7ZT4 - chains D and E of the 4 polymer chains in the assembly; structure by X-ray diffraction, 2.02 A resolution.

== Chain D ==
Protein: TCR alpha
Organism: Homo sapiens
Amino-acid sequence (205 residues; numbered 1 to 205; the number before each row is that of its first residue):
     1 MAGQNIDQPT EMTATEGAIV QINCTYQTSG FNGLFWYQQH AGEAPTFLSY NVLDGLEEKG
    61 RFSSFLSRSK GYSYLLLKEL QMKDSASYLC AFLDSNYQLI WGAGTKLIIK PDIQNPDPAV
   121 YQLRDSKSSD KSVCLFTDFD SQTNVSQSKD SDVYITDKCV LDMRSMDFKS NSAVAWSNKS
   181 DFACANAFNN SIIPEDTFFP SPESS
Not modelled in the structure: 1-2, 128-131, 190-205
Cystine bridges: Cys24-Cys90, Cys134-Cys184

== Chain E ==
Protein: TCR beta
Organism: Homo sapiens
Amino-acid sequence (262 residues; row label = number of the first residue in the row):
     1 NAGVTQTPKF QVLKTGQSMT LQCAQDMNHN YMYWYRQDPG MGLRLIYYSA SEGTTDKGEV
    61 PNGYNVSRST TEDFPLRLLS AAPSQTSVYF CASSNREYSP LHFGNGTRLT VTEDLNKVFP
   121 PEVAVFEPSE AEISHTQKAT LVCLATGFYP DHVELSWWVN GKEVHSGVCT DPQPLKEQPA
   181 LNDSRYALSS RLRVSATFWQ DPRNHFRCQV QFYGLSENDE WTQDRAKPVT QIVSAEAWGR
   241 ADAAAGAAEQ KLISEEDLNG AA
Not modelled in the structure: 243-262
Cystine bridges: Cys23-Cys91, Cys143-Cys208

== Chain D / chain E interface ==
Contacting residue pairs (80; chain D residue first):
  Phe35(D) with Tyr98(E)
  Tyr37(D) with Pro100(E); Leu101(E), hydrogen bond (side chain-backbone)
  Gln39(D) with Gln37(E); Phe90(E)
  Glu43(D) with Phe90(E)
  Ala44(D) with Phe90(E), hydrophobic; Phe103(E), hydrophobic; Gly104(E)
  Pro45(D) with Phe103(E)
  Phe47(D) with Pro100(E), hydrophobic
  Leu93(D) with Glu97(E); Tyr98(E), hydrophobic
  Tyr97(D) with Glu97(E)
  Leu99(D) with Tyr35(E); Leu101(E), hydrophobic
  Trp101(D) with Tyr35(E), hydrogen bond; Gly42(E); Leu43(E); Phe103(E), hydrophobic
  Gly102(D) with Gly42(E)
  Ala103(D) with Met41(E); Gly42(E)
  Asp117(D) with His135(E), salt bridge
  Tyr121(D) with Ser129(E); Ala131(E); Glu132(E); His135(E); Thr136(E)
  Gln122(D) with Ser129(E)
  Leu123(D) with Phe126(E); Glu127(E); Thr140(E); Val142(E), hydrophobic
  Arg124(D) with Phe126(E); Glu127(E), hydrogen bond (backbone-backbone); Pro128(E), hydrogen bond (side chain-backbone); Trp199(E); Arg240(E)
  Asp125(D) with Phe126(E)
  Ser126(D) with Ala124(E); Val125(E)
  Val133(D) with Phe126(E), hydrophobic; Val142(E), hydrophobic; Leu144(E), hydrophobic
  Leu135(D) with Thr140(E)
  Thr137(D) with Arg193(E)
  Asp138(D) with Arg193(E), salt bridge
  Tyr154(D) with Leu175(E), hydrophobic; Glu177(E), hydrogen bond (side chain-backbone)
  Ile155(D) with Leu175(E)
  Thr156(D) with Asp171(E); Ser189(E); Arg191(E), hydrogen bond
  Asp157(D) with Arg191(E)
  Cys159(D) with Cys169(E), disulfide; Thr170(E); Arg191(E)
  Val160(D) with Cys169(E), hydrogen bond (backbone-side chain)
  Leu161(D) with Gly167(E); Cys169(E), hydrophobic; Arg193(E)
  Asp162(D) with Ser166(E); Gly167(E), hydrogen bond (backbone-backbone)
  Met163(D) with Lys138(E); Arg193(E); Val194(E); Ser195(E)
  Arg164(D) with Ser166(E), hydrogen bond (backbone-side chain)
  Met166(D) with Lys138(E); Ser195(E)
  Phe168(D) with Lys138(E); Arg193(E)
  Ser170(D) with Arg193(E), hydrogen bond
  Ser172(D) with Arg191(E), hydrogen bond
  Ala173(D) with Arg191(E)
  Val174(D) with Val142(E), hydrophobic; Arg191(E)
  Trp176(D) with Leu144(E), hydrophobic; Ala187(E), hydrophobic
Interface residues without a listed pair, chain D (44 interface residues in all): Leu89, Lys106, Ser165
Interface residues without a listed pair, chain E (51 interface residues in all): Gly40, Ser99, Asn105, Glu130, Leu141, Thr146, Val168, Gln173, Lys176, Asp242
Disulfides between the chains: Cys159(D)-Cys169(E)

== Summary ==
44 residues of chain D and 51 residues of chain E are in contact, with 1 disulfide bond, 11 hydrogen bonds and
2 salt bridges. Polar pairs include Asp117(D)-His135(E), Asp138(D)-Arg193(E) and Tyr37(D)-Leu101(E).
Chain D is TCR alpha and chain E is TCR beta, both from Homo sapiens; the structure, Structure of E8 TCR in
complex with human MR1 bound to 6FP, was determined by X-ray diffraction, deposited together with 7ZT2, 7ZT3,
7ZT5, 7ZT7, 7ZT8 and 7ZT9.
